PDB entry 4JSU | X-ray diffraction, 2.90 A resolution | chains K and W of the 32 polymer chains in the assembly

Chain K:
Molecule: Proteasome subunit beta type-5
From: Saccharomyces cerevisiae
Notes: EC 3.4.25.1
UniProtKB: P30656 (PSB5_YEAST); residues 1-212 here correspond to UniProt positions 76-287 (UniProt number = residue number + 75)
Chain sequence (212 residues; row label = number of the first residue in the row):
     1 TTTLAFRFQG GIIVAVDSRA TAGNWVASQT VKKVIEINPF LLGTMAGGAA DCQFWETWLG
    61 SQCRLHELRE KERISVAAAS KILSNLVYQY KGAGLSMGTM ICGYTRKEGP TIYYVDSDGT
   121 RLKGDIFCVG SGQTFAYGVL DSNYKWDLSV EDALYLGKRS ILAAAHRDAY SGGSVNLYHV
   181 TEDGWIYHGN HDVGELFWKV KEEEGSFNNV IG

Chain W:
Molecule: Proteasome subunit beta type-3
From: Saccharomyces cerevisiae
Notes: EC 3.4.25.1
UniProtKB: P25451 (PSB3_YEAST); residues 0-204 here correspond to UniProt positions 1-205 (UniProt number = residue number + 1)
Chain sequence (205 residues; numbered 0 to 204; the number before each row is that of its first residue; numbering starts at 0):
     0 MSDPSSINGG IVVAMTGKDC VAIACDLRLG SQSLGVSNKF EKIFHYGHVF LGITGLATDV
    60 TTLNEMFRYK TNLYKLKEER AIEPETFTQL VSSSLYERRF GPYFVGPVVA GINSKSGKPF
   120 IAGFDLIGCI DEAKDFIVSG TASDQLFGMC ESLYEPNLEP EDLFETISQA LLNAADRDAL
   180 SGWGAVVYII KKDEVVKRYL KMRQD
Disordered / not traced: 0
Swiss-Prot annotation at these positions:
  - modified residue: Ser30 (Phosphoserine)
  - cross-link: Lys69 (Glycyl lysine isopeptide (Lys-Gly) (interchain with G-Cter in ubiquitin))

Interface between chain K and chain W:
Pairs across the interface (46):
  Arg19(K) - Asp204(W)  salt bridge
  Asn24(K) - Arg176(W)
  Asn24(K) - Asp177(W)
  Asn24(K) - Ala178(W)  hydrogen bond (backbone-backbone)
  Asn24(K) - Leu179(W)
  Trp25(K) - Gln144(W)
  Trp25(K) - Arg176(W)
  Val26(K) - Asp175(W)
  Val26(K) - Arg176(W)  hydrogen bond (backbone-side chain)
  Val26(K) - Asp177(W)
  Val26(K) - Ala178(W)
  Ala27(K) - Arg176(W)  hydrogen bond (backbone-side chain)
  Gln29(K) - Arg202(W)
  Gln29(K) - Asp204(W)
  Phe135(K) - Leu33(W)  hydrophobic
  Ala165(K) - Asp204(W)
  His166(K) - Asn37(W)
  His166(K) - Trp182(W)  hydrogen bond (backbone-side chain)
  His166(K) - Gln203(W)  hydrogen bond (side chain-backbone)
  Arg167(K) - Ser32(W)
  Arg167(K) - Gly34(W)  hydrogen bond (side chain-backbone)
  Arg167(K) - Val35(W)  hydrogen bond (side chain-backbone)
  Arg167(K) - Trp182(W)
  Asp168(K) - Ser32(W)
  Asp168(K) - Asp204(W)
  Ala169(K) - Arg27(W)
  Ala169(K) - Ser32(W)  hydrogen bond (backbone-backbone)
  Ala169(K) - Ala178(W)
  Tyr170(K) - Ser32(W)
  Tyr170(K) - Ala178(W)  hydrophobic
  Ser171(K) - Asp204(W)
  Gly172(K) - Asp204(W)
  Gly173(K) - Arg202(W)  hydrogen bond (backbone-side chain)
  Gly173(K) - Asp204(W)  hydrogen bond (backbone-side chain)
  Asp192(K) - Arg202(W)  salt bridge
  Val193(K) - Asp204(W)
  Gly194(K) - Arg202(W)
  Phe197(K) - Gln203(W)
  Trp198(K) - Lys200(W)
  Trp198(K) - Met201(W)
  Trp198(K) - Gln203(W)
  Asn209(K) - Asn37(W)
  Asn209(K) - Lys38(W)  hydrogen bond (backbone-side chain)
  Val210(K) - Asn37(W)
  Val210(K) - Gln203(W)
  Ile211(K) - Lys38(W)
Other interface residues (no listed pair), chain K (25 interface residues in all): Ser28
Other interface residues (no listed pair), chain W (21 interface residues in all): Ser5, Gln31

In short:
The interface between chain K and chain W involves 25 residues on one side and 21 on the other; the contacts
include 11 hydrogen bonds and 2 salt bridges. Polar pairs include Arg19(K)-Asp204(W), Asp192(K)-Arg202(W) and
Val26(K)-Arg176(W).
Here chain K is Proteasome subunit beta type-5 and chain W is Proteasome subunit beta type-3, both from
Saccharomyces cerevisiae. Entry 4JSU (Yeast 20S proteasome in complex with the dimerized linear mimetic of
TMC-95A - yCP:3a) was determined by X-ray diffraction together with 4JSQ and 4JT0 from the same study.
